PDB entry 7ULO | X-ray diffraction, 2.21 A resolution | chains A and C of the 3 polymer chains in the assembly

Chain A:
Molecule: Minor capsid protein P3-RTD
Organism: Potato leafroll virus
Notes: fragment: N-terminal readthrough domain
UniProt: Q8QYP3 (Q8QYP3_PLRV); residues 229-435 here correspond to UniProt positions 230-436 (UniProt number = residue number + 1)
Sequence (209 residues; row label = number of the first residue in the row):
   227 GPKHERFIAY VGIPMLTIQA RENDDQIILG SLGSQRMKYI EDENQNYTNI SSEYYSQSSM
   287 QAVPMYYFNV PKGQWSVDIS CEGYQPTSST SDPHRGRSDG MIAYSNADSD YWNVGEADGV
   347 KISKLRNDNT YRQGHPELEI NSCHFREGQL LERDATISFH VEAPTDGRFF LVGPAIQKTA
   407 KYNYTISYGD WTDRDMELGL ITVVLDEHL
Disordered / not traced: 227-228
Modified positions: Mse241, Mse263, Mse286, Mse291, Mse327, Mse422 (selenomethionine; parent Met)
Construct notes: expression tag (227-228); conflict Asn249 (Ser250 in Q8QYP3), His320 (Asn321 in Q8QYP3)
What the authors report for this chain:
  - self-association interface (contacts with another copy of this molecule): His361, Glu365, Asn367, Ser368, Tyr414

Chain C:
Molecule: Minor capsid protein P3-RTD
Organism: Potato leafroll virus
Notes: fragment: C-terminal domain
UniProt: A0A0D5MCF4 (A0A0D5MCF4_PLRV); residue numbers follow UniProt; this construct covers 437-458
Sequence (22 residues; row label = number of the first residue in the row):
   437 EGTGSANRVR RPPREGHIYM AS
Disordered / not traced: 437-441

How chain A and chain C interact:
Contacting residue pairs - 11 pairs, chain A then chain C:
  Ala235(A) - Val445(C)  hydrophobic
  Val237(A) - Val445(C)  hydrophobic
  Val237(A) - Pro448(C)
  Ile239(A) - Glu451(C)
  Mse241(A) - Glu451(C)
  Glu308(A) - Arg447(C)  salt bridge
  Gly322(A) - Gly452(C)
  Glu423(A) - Glu451(C)
  Leu426(A) - Arg447(C)
  Val430(A) - Asn443(C)
  Val430(A) - Val445(C)  hydrophobic
Other interface residues (no listed pair), chain A (12 interface residues in all): Ile266, Arg321, Thr428
Other interface residues (no listed pair), chain C (10 interface residues in all): Arg446, Arg450, His453, Ile454

In short:
12 residues of chain A face 10 of chain C across their interface; the contacts include 1 salt bridge. The
salt-bridged pair is Glu308(A)-Arg447(C). From the paper: a self-association interface involving His361(A),
Glu365(A) and Asn367(A) among others.
Here chain A is Minor capsid protein P3-RTD and chain C is Minor capsid protein P3-RTD, both from Potato
leafroll virus. Entry 7ULO (Potato leafroll virus N-terminal readthrough domain) was determined by X-ray
diffraction.
